Entry 4LDQ (X-ray diffraction, 2.50 A resolution); this record covers chains A and B.

# Chain A (and B)
Name: Methylthioribose-1-phosphate isomerase
Organism: Homo sapiens
Notes: EC 5.3.1.23; chain B of this document is another copy of the same molecule, construct and numbering; everything in this record applies to it too
UniProtKB: Q9BV20 (MTNA_HUMAN); residue numbers follow UniProt; this construct covers 1-369
Amino-acid sequence (369 residues; numbered 1 to 369; the number before each row is that of its first residue):
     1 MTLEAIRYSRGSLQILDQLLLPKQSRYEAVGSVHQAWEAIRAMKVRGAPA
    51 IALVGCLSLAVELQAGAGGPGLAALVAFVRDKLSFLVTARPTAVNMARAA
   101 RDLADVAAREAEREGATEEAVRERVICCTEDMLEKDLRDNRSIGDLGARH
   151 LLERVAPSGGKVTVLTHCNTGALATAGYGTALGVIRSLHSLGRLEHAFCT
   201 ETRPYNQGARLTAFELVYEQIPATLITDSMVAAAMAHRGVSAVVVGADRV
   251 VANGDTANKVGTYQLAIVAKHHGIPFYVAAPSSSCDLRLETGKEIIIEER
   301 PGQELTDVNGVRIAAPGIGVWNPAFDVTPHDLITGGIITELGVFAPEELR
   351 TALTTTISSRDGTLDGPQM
Disordered / not traced: 1, 355-369 (chain B: 1, 358-369)
From the paper describing this entry:
  - catalytic residues: C168, D248 (proposed by the authors, not directly observed)
  - conformationally variable residues (domain motion): R46, R90, T92

# Interface between chain A and chain B
Contacting residue pairs (109):
  P22(A) - A315(B)  hydrophobic
  P22(A) - P316(B)
  E201(A) - R203(B)  salt bridge
  E201(A) - L305(B)
  R203(A) - E201(B)  salt bridge
  R203(A) - T227(B)
  R203(A) - S229(B)
  N206(A) - I313(B)
  A209(A) - A314(B)
  A209(A) - A315(B)  hydrogen bond (backbone-backbone)
  R210(A) - I313(B)
  R210(A) - A315(B)
  A213(A) - A315(B)  hydrophobic
  A213(A) - I318(B)  hydrophobic
  F214(A) - A315(B)
  V217(A) - P316(B)
  V217(A) - G317(B)
  V217(A) - I318(B)
  A223(A) - I318(B)  hydrophobic
  A223(A) - G319(B)  hydrogen bond (backbone-backbone)
  T224(A) - G319(B)
  T224(A) - V320(B)
  T224(A) - W321(B)
  L225(A) - L305(B)  hydrophobic
  L225(A) - A314(B)  hydrophobic
  L225(A) - I318(B)  hydrophobic
  L225(A) - G319(B)  hydrogen bond (backbone-backbone)
  L225(A) - V320(B)
  L225(A) - W321(B)  hydrogen bond (backbone-backbone)
  I226(A) - W321(B)  hydrophobic
  T227(A) - R203(B)
  T227(A) - L305(B)
  D228(A) - S229(B)
  D228(A) - Q264(B)  hydrogen bond (backbone-side chain)
  S229(A) - R203(B)
  S229(A) - D228(B)
  S229(A) - V260(B)
  S229(A) - G261(B)  hydrogen bond (backbone-backbone)
  S229(A) - Q264(B)
  M230(A) - W321(B)
  M230(A) - N322(B)
  M230(A) - P323(B)
  V231(A) - Q264(B)
  A232(A) - Y263(B)  hydrophobic
  A232(A) - Q264(B)  hydrogen bond (backbone-side chain)
  A232(A) - I267(B)  hydrophobic
  A233(A) - W321(B)
  A234(A) - W321(B)
  A236(A) - Y263(B)
  R238(A) - W321(B)
  V260(A) - S229(B)
  V260(A) - M230(B)  hydrophobic
  G261(A) - S229(B)  hydrogen bond (backbone-backbone)
  Y263(A) - A232(B)  hydrophobic
  Y263(A) - A236(B)  hydrophobic
  Y263(A) - H271(B)
  Y263(A) - H272(B)  hydrogen bond
  Q264(A) - D228(B)  hydrogen bond (side chain-backbone)
  Q264(A) - S229(B)
  Q264(A) - V231(B)
  Q264(A) - A232(B)  hydrogen bond (side chain-backbone)
  Q264(A) - Q264(B)
  Q264(A) - V268(B)
  I267(A) - A232(B)  hydrophobic
  I267(A) - H271(B)
  I267(A) - H272(B)
  V268(A) - Q264(B)
  H271(A) - Y263(B)
  H271(A) - I267(B)
  H272(A) - Y263(B)  hydrogen bond
  H272(A) - I267(B)
  L305(A) - E201(B)
  L305(A) - L225(B)  hydrophobic
  L305(A) - T227(B)
  L305(A) - M230(B)  hydrophobic
  V308(A) - V308(B)  hydrophobic
  N309(A) - V311(B)
  V311(A) - N309(B)
  I313(A) - N206(B)
  I313(A) - R210(B)
  I313(A) - N309(B)
  A314(A) - A209(B)
  A314(A) - L225(B)  hydrophobic
  A315(A) - P22(B)  hydrophobic
  A315(A) - A209(B)  hydrogen bond (backbone-backbone)
  A315(A) - R210(B)
  A315(A) - A213(B)  hydrophobic
  A315(A) - F214(B)
  P316(A) - P22(B)
  P316(A) - V217(B)
  G317(A) - V217(B)
  I318(A) - A213(B)  hydrophobic
  I318(A) - V217(B)
  I318(A) - A223(B)  hydrophobic
  I318(A) - L225(B)  hydrophobic
  G319(A) - A223(B)
  G319(A) - T224(B)
  G319(A) - L225(B)  hydrogen bond (backbone-backbone)
  V320(A) - T224(B)
  V320(A) - L225(B)
  W321(A) - T224(B)
  W321(A) - L225(B)  hydrogen bond (backbone-backbone)
  W321(A) - I226(B)  hydrophobic
  W321(A) - M230(B)
  W321(A) - A233(B)  hydrophobic
  W321(A) - A234(B)
  W321(A) - R238(B)
  N322(A) - M230(B)
  P323(A) - M230(B)
Also at the interface, not in a pair above, chain A (49 interface residues in all): P204, D326, L332
Also at the interface, not in a pair above, chain B (50 interface residues in all): P204, K270, D326, L332

# In short
49 residues of chain A face 50 of chain B across their interface, with 15 hydrogen bonds and 2 salt bridges.
Polar contacts include E201(A)-R203(B), D228(A)-Q264(B) and A232(A)-Q264(B). From the paper: catalytic
residues C168(A) and D248(A); conformational variability at R46(A), R90(A) and T92(A).
Both chains are Methylthioribose-1-phosphate isomerase (Homo sapiens). Entry 4LDQ (Crystal Structure of the
Mediator of Rho Dependent Invasion) was determined by X-ray diffraction (same publication as 4LDR).
